6BPC - chains B and C of the 3 polymer chains in the assembly; structure by X-ray diffraction, 2.66 A resolution.

== Chain B ==
Protein: Monoclonal antibody 4F7 Fab heavy chain
Organism: Mus musculus
Notes: antibody fragment or engineered binder
Chain sequence (254 residues; each row starts with the number of its first residue):
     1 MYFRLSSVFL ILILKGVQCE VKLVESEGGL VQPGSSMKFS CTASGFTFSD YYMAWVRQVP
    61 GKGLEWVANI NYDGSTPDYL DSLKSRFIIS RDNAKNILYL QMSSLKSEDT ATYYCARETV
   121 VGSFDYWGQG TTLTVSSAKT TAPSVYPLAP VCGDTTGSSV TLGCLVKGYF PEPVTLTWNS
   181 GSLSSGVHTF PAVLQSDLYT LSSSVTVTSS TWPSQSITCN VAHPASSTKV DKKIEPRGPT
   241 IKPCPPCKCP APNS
Unresolved in the structure: 1-19, 152-156, 238-254
Disulfides: Cys41-Cys115, Cys164-Cys219

== Chain C ==
Protein: Monoclonal antibody 4F7 Fab light chain
Organism: Mus musculus
Notes: antibody fragment or engineered binder
Chain sequence (237 residues; row label = number of the first residue in the row):
     1 MGIKMESQTQ VFVYMLLWLS GVDGDIVMTQ SQKFMSTSVG DRVSVTCKAS QNVGTNVAWY
    61 QQKPGQSPKA LIYSASYRYS GVPDRFTGSG SGTDFTLTIN NVQSEDLAYF CQQYNSYPYT
   121 FGGGTKLEIK RADAAPTVSI FPPSSEQLTS GGASVVCFLN NFYPKDINVK WKIDGSERQN
   181 GVLNSWTDQD SKDSTYSMSS TLTLTKDEYE RHNSYTCEAT HKTSTSPIVK SFNRNEC
Unresolved in the structure: 1-23, 236-237
Disulfides: Cys47-Cys111, Cys157-Cys217

== Chain B / chain C interface ==
Residue-residue contacts (70; chain B residue first):
  Gln58(B) - Gln62(C)  hydrogen bond
  Gly63(B) - Phe110(C)
  Leu64(B) - Pro68(C)  hydrophobic
  Leu64(B) - Phe110(C)  hydrophobic
  Leu64(B) - Phe121(C)  hydrophobic
  Trp66(B) - Tyr117(C)  hydrophobic
  Trp66(B) - Pro118(C)  hydrophobic
  Trp66(B) - Tyr119(C)
  Asn69(B) - Tyr117(C)  hydrogen bond
  Asp78(B) - Tyr117(C)
  Leu80(B) - Pro118(C)  hydrophobic
  Tyr114(B) - Gln62(C)
  Tyr114(B) - Gln66(C)
  Tyr114(B) - Ser67(C)
  Tyr114(B) - Pro68(C)
  Glu118(B) - Tyr119(C)  hydrogen bond
  Val121(B) - Tyr114(C)  hydrophobic
  Gly122(B) - Gln112(C)  hydrogen bond (backbone-side chain)
  Gly122(B) - Tyr114(C)
  Gly122(B) - Tyr119(C)
  Ser123(B) - Ala58(C)
  Ser123(B) - Tyr60(C)
  Ser123(B) - Tyr79(C)  hydrogen bond
  Phe124(B) - Tyr60(C)  hydrogen bond (backbone-side chain)
  Phe124(B) - Ala70(C)
  Phe124(B) - Gln112(C)
  Phe124(B) - Tyr119(C)  hydrophobic
  Phe124(B) - Phe121(C)  hydrophobic
  Trp127(B) - Tyr60(C)  hydrophobic
  Trp127(B) - Pro68(C)
  Gly128(B) - Ser67(C)  hydrogen bond (backbone-side chain)
  Tyr146(B) - Ser144(C)
  Tyr146(B) - Glu146(C)
  Tyr146(B) - Gln147(C)
  Pro147(B) - Ser144(C)
  Pro147(B) - Glu146(C)
  Leu148(B) - Phe141(C)
  Leu148(B) - Val156(C)  hydrophobic
  Ala149(B) - Phe141(C)
  Ala149(B) - Pro142(C)
  Pro150(B) - Phe141(C)
  Val151(B) - Phe232(C)  hydrophobic
  Thr161(B) - Ser139(C)
  Thr161(B) - Phe141(C)
  Lys167(B) - Gln147(C)
  His188(B) - Asn160(C)
  His188(B) - Asn161(C)  hydrogen bond
  His188(B) - Asp190(C)
  His188(B) - Ser197(C)  hydrogen bond
  Phe190(B) - Phe158(C)  hydrophobic
  Phe190(B) - Asn160(C)
  Phe190(B) - Ser185(C)
  Phe190(B) - Thr187(C)
  Phe190(B) - Ser197(C)
  Phe190(B) - Met198(C)
  Phe190(B) - Ser199(C)
  Pro191(B) - Ser185(C)  hydrogen bond (backbone-side chain)
  Pro191(B) - Trp186(C)
  Val193(B) - Leu183(C)  hydrophobic
  Val193(B) - Asn184(C)
  Gln195(B) - Leu183(C)
  Ser202(B) - Val156(C)
  Ser202(B) - Phe158(C)
  Ser202(B) - Ser199(C)
  Ser203(B) - Phe158(C)
  Ser204(B) - Asn160(C)  hydrogen bond
  Lys232(B) - Glu146(C)  salt bridge
  Arg237(B) - Pro142(C)
  Arg237(B) - Pro143(C)  hydrogen bond (side chain-backbone)
  Arg237(B) - Phe232(C)
Other interface residues (no listed pair), chain B (43 interface residues in all): Tyr52, Val56, Lys62, Glu65, Thr119, Asp125, Gln129, Leu162, Gly163, Leu165
Other interface residues (no listed pair), chain C (41 interface residues in all): Tyr73, Ser150, Ser154, Thr201, Thr203

== Overview ==
Chain B and chain C form an interface of 43 and 41 residues respectively; the contacts include 12 hydrogen
bonds and 1 salt bridge. Polar pairs include Lys232(B)-Glu146(C), Gln58(B)-Gln62(C) and Asn69(B)-Tyr117(C).
Chain B is Monoclonal antibody 4F7 Fab heavy chain and chain C is Monoclonal antibody 4F7 Fab light chain,
both from Mus musculus; the structure, Plasmodium vivax reticulocyte binding protein 2b (PvRBP2b) bound to
monoclonal antibody 4F7, was determined by X-ray diffraction, deposited together with 6BPA, 6BPB, 6BPD, 6D03,
6D04 and 6D05.
